Entry 6U1N (electron microscopy, 4.00 A resolution); this record covers chains C and H of the 4 polymer chains in the assembly.

# Chain C
Molecule: Beta-arrestin-1
Source organism: Rattus norvegicus
UniProt: P29066 (ARRB1_RAT); numbering as in UniProt (aligned over 2-393)
Amino-acid sequence (401 residues; row label = number of the first residue in the row; numbers below 1 keep their minus sign (Gly-7 is residue -7)):
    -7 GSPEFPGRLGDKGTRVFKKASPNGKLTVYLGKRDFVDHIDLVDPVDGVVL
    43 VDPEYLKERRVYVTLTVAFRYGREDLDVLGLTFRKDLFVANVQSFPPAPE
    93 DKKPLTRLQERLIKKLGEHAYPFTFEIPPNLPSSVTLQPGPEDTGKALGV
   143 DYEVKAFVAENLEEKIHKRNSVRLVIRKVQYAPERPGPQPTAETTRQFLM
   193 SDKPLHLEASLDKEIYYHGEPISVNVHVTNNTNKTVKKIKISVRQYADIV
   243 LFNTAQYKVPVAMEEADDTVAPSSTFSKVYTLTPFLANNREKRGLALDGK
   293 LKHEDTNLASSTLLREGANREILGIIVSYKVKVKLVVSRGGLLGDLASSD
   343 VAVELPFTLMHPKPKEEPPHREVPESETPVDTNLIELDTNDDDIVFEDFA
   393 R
Disordered / not traced: -7 to 5, 365-393
Differences from the reference sequence: expression tag (-7 to 1); engineered mutation Val59 (Cys in P29066), Ser125 (Cys in P29066), Leu140 (Cys in P29066), Val150 (Cys in P29066), Val242 (Cys in P29066), Val251 (Cys in P29066), Ser269 (Cys in P29066)
Curated features (UniProtKB/Swiss-Prot):
  - binding site (1D-myo-inositol hexakisphosphate): Lys250, Met255, Lys324, Lys326
  - modified residue: Tyr47 (Phosphotyrosine)
  - mutagenesis: Val53 (V53D: Inhibits internalization of EDNRA, EDNRB and ADRB2. No effect on interaction with SRC; impairs ADRB2- and HTR1A-mediated ERK phosphorylation; impairs sequestration of ADRB2), Pro91 (P91G: Impairs interaction with SRC; impairs ADRB2- and HTR1A-mediated ERK phosphorylation; no effect on sequestration of ADRB2; when associated with E-121), Pro121 (P121E: Impairs interaction with SRC; impairs ADRB2- and HTR1A-mediated ERK phosphorylation; no effect on sequestration of ADRB2; when associated with G-91)
What the authors report for this chain:
  - mutagenesis - D69A: decreased binding to Muscarinic acetylcholine receptor M2, Vasopressin V2 receptor chimera
  - mutagenesis - V70C: unchanged binding to Muscarinic acetylcholine receptor M2, Vasopressin V2 receptor chimera
  - mutagenesis - L335D/L338D/S340D: decreased binding to HDL-M2Rpp

# Chain H
Molecule: Fab30 heavy chain
Source organism: Homo sapiens
UniProt: V9HW68 (V9HW68_HUMAN); residues 113-230 here correspond to UniProt positions 130-247 (UniProt number = residue number + 17)
Amino-acid sequence (237 residues; numbered 1 to 237; the number before each row is that of its first residue):
     1 EISEVQLVESGGGLVQPGGSLRLSCAASGFNVYSSSIHWVRQAPGKGLEW
    51 VASISSYYGYTYYADSVKGRFTISADTSKNTAYLQMNSLRAEDTAVYYCA
   101 RSRQFWYSGLDYWGQGTLVTVSSASTKGPSVFPLAPSSKSTSGGTAALGC
   151 LVKDYFPEPVTVSWNSGALTSGVHTFPAVLQSSGLYSLSSVVTVPSSSLG
   201 TQTYICNVNHKPSNTKVDKKVEPKSCDKTHHHHHHHH
Disordered / not traced: 1-4, 124-237
Differences from the reference sequence: expression tag (231-237)
Disulfides: Cys25-Cys99

# How chain C and chain H interact
Contacting residue pairs - 31 pairs, chain C then chain H:
  His210(C) - Tyr33(H)
  His210(C) - Ser34(H)  hydrogen bond (backbone-side chain)
  His210(C) - Phe105(H)
  Gly211(C) - Asn31(H)  hydrogen bond (backbone-side chain)
  Gly211(C) - Tyr33(H)
  Gly211(C) - Ser34(H)
  Glu212(C) - Asn31(H)
  Glu212(C) - Ser34(H)
  Pro213(C) - Asn31(H)
  Thr275(C) - Tyr33(H)
  Phe277(C) - Tyr33(H)  hydrophobic
  Phe277(C) - Tyr57(H)  hydrophobic
  Leu278(C) - Tyr57(H)
  Ala279(C) - Ser56(H)
  Ala279(C) - Tyr57(H)
  Ala279(C) - Tyr58(H)
  Ala279(C) - Gly59(H)
  Arg282(C) - Tyr58(H)  hydrogen bond (side chain-backbone)
  Arg282(C) - Tyr60(H)  hydrogen bond
  Asp297(C) - Tyr58(H)  hydrogen bond (backbone-side chain)
  Asp297(C) - Tyr60(H)
  Thr298(C) - Tyr58(H)  hydrogen bond (backbone-side chain)
  Asn299(C) - Tyr57(H)
  Asn299(C) - Tyr58(H)  hydrogen bond (backbone-side chain)
  Asn299(C) - Phe105(H)
  Asn299(C) - Trp106(H)
  Leu300(C) - Tyr57(H)  hydrogen bond (backbone-side chain)
  His353(C) - Trp106(H)
  Glu358(C) - Trp106(H)
  Glu359(C) - Trp106(H)
  Pro360(C) - Trp106(H)
Other interface residues (no listed pair), chain C (19 interface residues in all): Arg169, Pro276

# Overview
19 residues of chain C face 10 of chain H across their interface; the contacts include 8 hydrogen bonds. Polar
pairs include His210(C)-Ser34(H), Gly211(C)-Asn31(H) and Arg282(C)-Tyr58(H). The paper reports that D69A of
chain C reduces binding to Muscarinic acetylcholine receptor M2, Vasopressin V2 receptor chimera;
L335D/L338D/S340D of chain C reduce binding to HDL-M2Rpp.
Here chain C is Beta-arrestin-1 (Rattus norvegicus) and chain H is Fab30 heavy chain (Homo sapiens). Entry
6U1N (GPCR-Beta arrestin structure in lipid bilayer) was determined by electron microscopy.
